5NNM - chains A and B; structure by X-ray diffraction, 1.90 A resolution.

== Chain A (and B) ==
Name: Cathelicidin antimicrobial peptide
Notes: chain B of this document is another copy of the same molecule, construct and numbering; everything in this record applies to it too
UniProtKB: P49913 (CAMP_HUMAN); residues 1-37 here correspond to UniProt positions 134-170 (UniProt number = residue number + 133)
Amino-acid sequence (37 residues; numbered 1 to 37; the number before each row is that of its first residue):
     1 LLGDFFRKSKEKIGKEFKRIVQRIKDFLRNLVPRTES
Not modelled in the structure: 35-37 (chain B: 33-37)
Residues lining bound ligands:
  - carbonate ion (CO3), molecule 1: Lys12, Ile13, Glu16
  - carbonate ion (CO3), molecule 2: Arg23, Asp26, Phe27, Asn30
UniProt features mapped onto this chain:
  - region: Phe17 to Arg29 (Active core)
From the paper describing this entry:
  - contacts within the chain: Asp4-Arg7 (salt bridge), Glu16-Arg19 (salt bridge), Gln22-Asp26 (hydrogen bond), Asp26-Arg29 (salt bridge)
  - self-association interface (contacts with another copy of this molecule): Leu1 to Phe27
  - mutagenesis - R23A: unchanged stability

== Chain A / chain B interface ==
Pairs across the interface - 9 pairs, chain A then chain B:
  Leu1(A) with Arg23(B)
  Leu2(A) with Arg23(B)
  Phe5(A) with Arg23(B)
  Ser9(A) with Glu16(B); Ile20(B)
  Lys12(A) with Glu16(B), salt bridge
  Glu16(A) with Ser9(B)
  Arg23(A) with Leu2(B); Phe5(B)
Also at the interface, not in a pair above, chain A (14 interface residues in all): Phe6, Ile13, Phe17, Arg19, Ile20, Ile24, Phe27
Also at the interface, not in a pair above, chain B (13 interface residues in all): Phe6, Lys12, Ile13, Phe17, Arg19, Ile24, Phe27

== Summary ==
Chain A and chain B form an interface of 14 and 13 residues respectively; the contacts include 1 salt bridge.
The salt-bridged pair is Lys12(A)-Glu16(B). Chain A binds carbonate ion. From the paper: R23A of chain A
leaves stability unchanged; a self-association interface involving Leu1(A).
Chain A and chain B are both Cathelicidin antimicrobial peptide; the structure, The crystal structure of
dimeric LL-37, was determined by X-ray diffraction together with 5NMN, 5NNK and 5NNT from the same study.
